Entry 3NUD (X-ray diffraction, 3.00 A resolution); this record covers chains A and B.

# Chain A (and B)
Protein: Probable 3-deoxy-D-arabino-heptulosonate 7-phosphate synthase AroG
Organism: Mycobacterium tuberculosis
Notes: EC 2.5.1.54; chain B of this document is another copy of the same molecule, construct and numbering; everything in this record applies to it too
Reference sequence: O53512 (O53512_MYCTU); numbering as in UniProt (aligned over 1-462)
Amino-acid sequence (464 residues; row label = number of the first residue in the row; numbers below 1 keep their minus sign (Gly-1 is residue -1)):
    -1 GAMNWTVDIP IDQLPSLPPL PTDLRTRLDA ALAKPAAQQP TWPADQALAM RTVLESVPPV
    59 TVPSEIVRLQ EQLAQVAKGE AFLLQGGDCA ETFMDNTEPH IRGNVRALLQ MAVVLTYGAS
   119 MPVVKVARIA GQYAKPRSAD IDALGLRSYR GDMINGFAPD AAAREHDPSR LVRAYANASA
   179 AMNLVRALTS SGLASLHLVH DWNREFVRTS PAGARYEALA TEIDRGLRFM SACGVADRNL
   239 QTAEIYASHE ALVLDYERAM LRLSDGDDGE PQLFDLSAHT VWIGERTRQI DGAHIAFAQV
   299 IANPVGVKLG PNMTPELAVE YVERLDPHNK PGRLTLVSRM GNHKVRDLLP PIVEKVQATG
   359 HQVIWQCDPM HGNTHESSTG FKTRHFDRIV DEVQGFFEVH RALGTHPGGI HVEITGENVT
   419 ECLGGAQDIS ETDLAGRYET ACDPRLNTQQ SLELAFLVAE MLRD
Unresolved in the structure: -1 to 2, 10-12, 419-435 (chain B: 10-15, 376-378, 419-432)
Differences from the reference sequence: expression tag (-1 to 0)
Small-molecule neighbours:
  - phenylalanine (PHE), molecule 1: Pro8, Ile9, Val51, Val55, Tyr173
  - phenylalanine (PHE), molecule 2: Phe91, Asn94, Arg171, Ala174, Asn175, Ala178
  - phenylalanine (PHE), molecule 3: Leu107, Ala110, Val111, Lys123, Ala192, Leu194, Val197, Cys231, Asn237, Leu238, Gln239, Thr240, Ala241, Glu242
UniProt features mapped onto this chain:
  - binding site (Mn(2+)): Cys87, His369, Glu411, Asp441
  - binding site (phosphoenolpyruvate): Arg126, Glu283, Arg284, Lys306, Arg337
What the authors report for this chain:
  - binding site for phenylalanine: Arg23, Lys123, Arg171, Asn237, Arg256
  - conformationally variable residues (order/disorder transition): Asn237 to Glu242
  - allosteric site: Arg171, Leu194
  - mutagenesis - L194A: decreased catalytic activity

# Interface between chain A and chain B
Residue-residue contacts - 66 pairs, chain A then chain B:
  Trp3(A) - Asp6(B)
  Trp3(A) - Ile7(B)  hydrogen bond (backbone-backbone)
  Thr4(A) - Thr4(B)
  Thr4(A) - Val5(B)
  Thr4(A) - Asp6(B)
  Val5(A) - Trp3(B)
  Val5(A) - Thr4(B)
  Val5(A) - Val5(B)  hydrogen bond (backbone-backbone)
  Val5(A) - Met48(B)  hydrophobic
  Asp6(A) - Asn2(B)  hydrogen bond
  Asp6(A) - Trp3(B)
  Asp6(A) - Thr4(B)  hydrogen bond (backbone-side chain)
  Ile7(A) - Asn2(B)
  Ile7(A) - Trp3(B)  hydrogen bond (backbone-backbone)
  Ile7(A) - Val5(B)  hydrophobic
  Ile7(A) - Val170(B)  hydrophobic
  Ile7(A) - Arg171(B)
  Pro8(A) - Asn2(B)
  Pro8(A) - Trp3(B)
  Pro8(A) - Arg171(B)  hydrogen bond (backbone-side chain)
  Ile9(A) - Met1(B)
  Ile9(A) - Arg171(B)
  Pro13(A) - Met92(B)  hydrophobic
  Gln44(A) - Gly-1(B)
  Ser54(A) - Thr95(B)
  Pro56(A) - Asn94(B)
  Pro56(A) - Ala178(B)
  Pro57(A) - Glu96(B)
  Pro57(A) - Asn181(B)
  Val58(A) - Asn181(B)  hydrogen bond (backbone-side chain)
  Val60(A) - Leu182(B)  hydrophobic
  Val60(A) - Ala185(B)  hydrophobic
  Ser62(A) - Ser189(B)
  Glu63(A) - Ala185(B)
  Met92(A) - Ile9(B)  hydrophobic
  Asn94(A) - Pro56(B)
  Thr95(A) - Ser54(B)
  Glu96(A) - Pro57(B)
  Asp165(A) - Gly-1(B)  hydrogen bond (side chain-backbone)
  Ser167(A) - Gly-1(B)
  Ser167(A) - Trp3(B)
  Ser167(A) - Thr4(B)
  Val170(A) - Trp3(B)
  Arg171(A) - Thr4(B)
  Arg171(A) - Val5(B)
  Arg171(A) - Asp6(B)  salt bridge
  Tyr173(A) - Ala178(B)
  Ala174(A) - Trp3(B)  hydrophobic
  Ser177(A) - Ala178(B)
  Ser177(A) - Asn181(B)
  Ala178(A) - Pro56(B)
  Ala178(A) - Tyr173(B)
  Met180(A) - Asn181(B)
  Asn181(A) - Pro57(B)  hydrogen bond (side chain-backbone)
  Asn181(A) - Val58(B)  hydrogen bond (side chain-backbone)
  Asn181(A) - Ser177(B)
  Asn181(A) - Met180(B)
  Asn181(A) - Asn181(B)  hydrogen bond (backbone-side chain)
  Asn181(A) - Arg184(B)  hydrogen bond
  Leu182(A) - Val60(B)  hydrophobic
  Arg184(A) - Asn181(B)  hydrogen bond
  Arg184(A) - Arg184(B)
  Arg184(A) - Ala185(B)
  Ala185(A) - Glu63(B)
  Ala185(A) - Arg184(B)
  Ser189(A) - Ser62(B)
Interface residues without a listed pair, chain A (39 interface residues in all): Leu15, Met48, Ile99, Pro166, Ser188
Interface residues without a listed pair, chain B (36 interface residues in all): Pro97, Ile99, Ser167, Ala174

# In short
39 residues of chain A face 36 of chain B across their interface, with 13 hydrogen bonds and 1 salt bridge.
Polar pairs include Arg171(A)-Asp6(B), Asp6(A)-Asn2(B) and Asp6(A)-Thr4(B). From the paper: a binding site for
phenylalanine at Arg23(A), Lys123(A) and Arg171(A) among others; L194A of chain A reduces catalytic activity.
Chain A and chain B are both Probable 3-deoxy-D-arabino-heptulosonate 7-phosphate synthase AroG (Mycobacterium
tuberculosis); the structure, The structure of 3-deoxy-d-arabino-heptulosonate 7-phosphate synthase from
mycobacterium tuberculosis complexed with phenylalanine, was determined by X-ray diffraction together with
3KGF, 3NUE and 3NV8 from the same study.
